4QWF - chains T and U of the 28 polymer chains in the assembly; structure by X-ray diffraction, 3.00 A resolution.

# Chain T
Protein: Probable proteasome subunit alpha type-7
Source organism: Saccharomyces cerevisiae
UniProt: P21242 (PSA7_YEAST); residues -3 to 284 here correspond to UniProt positions 1-288 (UniProt number = residue number + 4)
Amino-acid sequence (288 residues; each row starts with the number of its first residue; numbers below 1 keep their minus sign (Met-3 is residue -3)):
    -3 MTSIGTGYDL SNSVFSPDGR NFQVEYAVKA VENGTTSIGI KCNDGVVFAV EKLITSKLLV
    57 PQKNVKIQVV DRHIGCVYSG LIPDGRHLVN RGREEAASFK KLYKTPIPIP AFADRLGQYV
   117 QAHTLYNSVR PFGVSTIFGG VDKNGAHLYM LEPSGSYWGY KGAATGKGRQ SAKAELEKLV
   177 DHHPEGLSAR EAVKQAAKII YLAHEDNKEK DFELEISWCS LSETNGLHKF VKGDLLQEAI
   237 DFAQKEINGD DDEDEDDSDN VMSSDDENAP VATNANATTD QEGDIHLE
Not modelled in the structure: -3 to 1, 245-284

# Chain U
Protein: Proteasome subunit alpha type-1
Source organism: Saccharomyces cerevisiae
UniProt: P21243 (PSA1_YEAST); residues -8 to 243 here correspond to UniProt positions 1-252 (UniProt number = residue number + 9)
Amino-acid sequence (252 residues; numbered -8 to 243; the number before each row is that of its first residue; numbers below 1 keep their minus sign (Met-8 is residue -8)):
    -8 MSGAAAASAA GYDRHITIFS PEGRLYQVEY AFKATNQTNI NSLAVRGKDC TVVISQKKVP
    52 DKLLDPTTVS YIFCISRTIG MVVNGPIPDA RNAALRAKAE AAEFRYKYGY DMPCDVLAKR
   112 MANLSQIYTQ RAYMRPLGVI LTFVSVDEEL GPSIYKTDPA GYYVGYKATA TGPKQQEITT
   172 NLENHFKKSK IDHINEESWE KVVEFAITHM IDALGTEFSK NDLEVGVATK DKFFTLSAEN
   232 IEERLVAIAE QD
Not modelled in the structure: -8 to 1, 243

# How chain T and chain U interact
Pairs across the interface (57; chain T residue first):
  Thr2(T) with His6(U), hydrogen bond (backbone-side chain)
  Gly3(T) with His6(U)
  Tyr4(T) with Arg5(U); Tyr21(U)
  Ser9(T) with Arg126(U)
  Val10(T) with His6(U); Gln18(U)
  Phe11(T) with Gln18(U), hydrogen bond (backbone-side chain); Tyr21(U); Ala22(U), hydrophobic; Ala25(U), hydrophobic; Arg126(U); Pro127(U); Gly129(U)
  Ser12(T) with Tyr21(U)
  Pro13(T) with Tyr21(U), hydrophobic; Lys24(U), hydrogen bond (backbone-side chain)
  Asp14(T) with Lys24(U)
  Gly15(T) with Tyr21(U); Ala25(U)
  Gln114(T) with Arg82(U), hydrogen bond (side chain-backbone); Asn83(U); Leu86(U)
  Gln117(T) with Pro79(U); Asp80(U); Asn83(U), hydrogen bond; Arg126(U)
  Thr120(T) with Arg126(U), hydrogen bond (backbone-side chain)
  Leu121(T) with Tyr124(U); Arg126(U)
  Tyr122(T) with Tyr124(U); Met125(U), hydrophobic
  Ser150(T) with Pro79(U)
  Gly151(T) with Pro79(U)
  Ser152(T) with Ile78(U); Pro79(U)
  Tyr153(T) with Arg82(U), hydrogen bond (backbone-side chain)
  Trp154(T) with Leu55(U), hydrophobic; Thr59(U); Val60(U), hydrophobic; Ser61(U); Tyr62(U); Ile78(U), hydrophobic; Arg82(U)
  Gly155(T) with Leu55(U); Asp56(U), hydrogen bond (backbone-backbone); Thr59(U), hydrogen bond (backbone-side chain)
  Tyr156(T) with Leu54(U); Leu55(U); Asp56(U)
  Lys157(T) with Leu54(U), hydrogen bond (backbone-backbone)
  Gly158(T) with Leu54(U)
  Lys169(T) with Leu54(U)
  Leu172(T) with Leu54(U)
  Glu173(T) with Lys53(U), salt bridge; Leu54(U)
  Asp177(T) with Lys53(U), salt bridge
Interface residues without a listed pair, chain T (32 interface residues in all): Lys37, Asp110, Tyr145, Val176
Interface residues without a listed pair, chain U (29 interface residues in all): Asp52, Pro57, Leu128

# Overview
32 residues of chain T and 29 residues of chain U are in contact; the contacts include 10 hydrogen bonds and 2
salt bridges. Among the polar pairs are Glu173(T)-Lys53(U), Asp177(T)-Lys53(U) and Thr2(T)-His6(U).
Here chain T is Probable proteasome subunit alpha type-7 and chain U is Proteasome subunit alpha type-1, both
from Saccharomyces cerevisiae. Entry 4QWF (yCP beta5-M45I mutant in complex with carfilzomib) was determined
by X-ray diffraction (same publication as 4QUX, 4QUY, 4QV0, 4QV1, 4QV3, 4QV4 and 42 further entries).
